PDB entry 1NIK | X-ray diffraction, 4.10 A resolution (low resolution: residue-level contacts below are approximate; hydrogen-bond / salt-bridge calls are withheld) | chains A and H of the 12 polymer chains in the assembly

# Chain A
Molecule: RPB1
Organism: Saccharomyces cerevisiae
Notes: EC 2.7.7.6
UniProt: P04050 (RPB1_YEAST); numbering as in UniProt (aligned over 1-1733)
Sequence (1733 residues; row label = number of the first residue in the row):
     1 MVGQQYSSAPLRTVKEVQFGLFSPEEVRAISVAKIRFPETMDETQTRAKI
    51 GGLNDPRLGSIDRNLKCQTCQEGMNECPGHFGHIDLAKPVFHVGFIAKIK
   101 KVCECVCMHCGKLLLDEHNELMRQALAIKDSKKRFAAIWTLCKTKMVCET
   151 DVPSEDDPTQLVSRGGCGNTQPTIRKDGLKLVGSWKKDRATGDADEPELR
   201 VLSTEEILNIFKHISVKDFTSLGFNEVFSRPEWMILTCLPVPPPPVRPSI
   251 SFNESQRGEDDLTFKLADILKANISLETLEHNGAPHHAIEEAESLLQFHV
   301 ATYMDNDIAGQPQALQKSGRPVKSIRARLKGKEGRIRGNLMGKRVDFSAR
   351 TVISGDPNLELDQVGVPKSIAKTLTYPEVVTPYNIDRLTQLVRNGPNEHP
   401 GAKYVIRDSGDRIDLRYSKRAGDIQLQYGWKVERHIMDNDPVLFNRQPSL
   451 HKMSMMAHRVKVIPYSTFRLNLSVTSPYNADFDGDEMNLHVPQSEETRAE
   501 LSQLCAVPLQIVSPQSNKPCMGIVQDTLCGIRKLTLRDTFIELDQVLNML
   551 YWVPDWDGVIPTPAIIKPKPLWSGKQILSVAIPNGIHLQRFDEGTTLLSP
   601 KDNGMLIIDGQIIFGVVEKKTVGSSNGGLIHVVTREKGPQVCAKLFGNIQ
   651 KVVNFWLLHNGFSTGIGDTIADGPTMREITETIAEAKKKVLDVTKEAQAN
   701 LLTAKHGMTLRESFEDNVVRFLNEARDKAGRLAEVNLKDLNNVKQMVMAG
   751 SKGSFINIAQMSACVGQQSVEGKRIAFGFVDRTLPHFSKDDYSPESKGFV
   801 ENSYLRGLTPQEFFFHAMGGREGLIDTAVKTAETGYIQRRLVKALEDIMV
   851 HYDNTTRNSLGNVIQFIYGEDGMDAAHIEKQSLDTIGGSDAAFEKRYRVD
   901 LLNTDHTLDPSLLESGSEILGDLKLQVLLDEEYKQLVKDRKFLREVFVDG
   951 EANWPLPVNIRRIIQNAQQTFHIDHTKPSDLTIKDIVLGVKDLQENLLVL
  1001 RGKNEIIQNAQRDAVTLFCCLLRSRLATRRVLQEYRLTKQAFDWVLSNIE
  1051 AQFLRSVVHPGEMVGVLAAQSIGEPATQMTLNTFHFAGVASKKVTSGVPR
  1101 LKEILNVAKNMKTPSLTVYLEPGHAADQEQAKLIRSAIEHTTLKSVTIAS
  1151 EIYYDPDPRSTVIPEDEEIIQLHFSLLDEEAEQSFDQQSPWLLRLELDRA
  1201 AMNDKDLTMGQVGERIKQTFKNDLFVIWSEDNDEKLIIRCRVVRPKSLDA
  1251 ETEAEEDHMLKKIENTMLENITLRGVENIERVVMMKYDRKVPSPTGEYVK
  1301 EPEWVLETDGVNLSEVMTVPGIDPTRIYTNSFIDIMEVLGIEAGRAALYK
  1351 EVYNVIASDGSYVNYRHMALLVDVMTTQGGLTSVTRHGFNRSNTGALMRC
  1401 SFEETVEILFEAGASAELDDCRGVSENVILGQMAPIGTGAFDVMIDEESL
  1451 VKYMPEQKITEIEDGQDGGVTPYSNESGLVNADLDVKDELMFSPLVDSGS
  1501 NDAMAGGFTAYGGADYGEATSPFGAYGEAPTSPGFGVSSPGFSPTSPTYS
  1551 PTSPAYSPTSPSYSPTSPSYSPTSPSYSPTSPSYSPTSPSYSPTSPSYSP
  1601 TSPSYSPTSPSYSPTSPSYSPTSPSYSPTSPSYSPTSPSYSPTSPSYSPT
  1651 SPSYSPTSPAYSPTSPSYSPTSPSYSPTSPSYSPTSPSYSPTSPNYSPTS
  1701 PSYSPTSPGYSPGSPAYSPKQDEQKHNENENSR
Unresolved in the structure: 1, 155-160, 187-198, 250-258, 315-320, 1082-1091, 1177-1186, 1244-1253, 1453-1733
Ion coordination: Zn2+ site 1: Cys-67, Cys-70, His-80; Zn2+ site 2: Cys-110, Cys-167
UniProt features mapped onto this chain:
  - region: Pro-248 to Asp-260 (Lid loop), Asn-306 to Lys-323 (Rudder loop), Pro-810 to Glu-822 (Bridging helix)
  - binding site (Zn(2+)): Cys-67, Cys-70, Cys-77, His-80, Cys-107, Cys-110, Cys-148, Cys-167
  - binding site (Mg(2+)): Asp-481, Asp-483, Asp-485
  - modified residue: Thr-1471 (Phosphothreonine)
  - cross-link (Glycyl lysine isopeptide (Lys-Gly)): Lys-695 (interchain with G-Cter in ubiquitin), Lys-1246 (interchain with G-Cter in ubiquitin), Lys-1350 (interchain with G-Cter in ubiquitin)
  - natural variant: Ser-1653 to Pro-1659 (deletion: In strain: A364A)
  - mutagenesis: Lys-1246 (K1246R: Impairs ubiquitination during transcription stress)

# Chain H
Molecule: DNA-directed RNA polymerase subunit RPB8
Organism: Saccharomyces cerevisiae
Notes: EC 2.7.7.6
UniProt: P20436 (RPB8_YEAST); numbering as in UniProt (aligned over 1-146)
Sequence (146 residues; numbered 1 to 146; the number before each row is that of its first residue):
     1 MSNTLFDDIFQVSEVDPGRYNKVCRIEAASTTQDQCKLTLDINVELFPVA
    51 AQDSLTVTIASSLNLEDTPANDSSATRSWRPPQAGDRSLADDYDYVMYGT
   101 AYKFEEVSKDLIAVYYSFGGLLMRLEGNYRNLNNLKQENAYLLIRR
Unresolved in the structure: 1, 64-75
UniProt features mapped onto this chain:
  - region: Asp-16 to Thr-39 (Non-specific ssDNA binding)
  - modified residue: Ser-2 (N-acetylserine), Thr-68 (Phosphothreonine)

# Interface between chain A and chain H
Residue-residue contacts (54):
  Arg-537(A) with Tyr-20(H); Arg-25(H); Asp-41(H); Gly-120(H); Leu-122(H)
  Asp-538(A) with Tyr-20(H); Asn-21(H); Lys-22(H)
  Phe-540(A) with Asn-43(H); Leu-121(H)
  Leu-543(A) with Trp-79(H)
  Val-559(A) with Ser-78(H)
  Ile-560(A) with Ser-78(H); Trp-79(H)
  Thr-562(A) with Tyr-98(H)
  Pro-563(A) with Trp-79(H); Tyr-98(H)
  Ala-564(A) with Met-97(H); Tyr-98(H); Phe-118(H)
  Ile-565(A) with Val-96(H)
  Ile-566(A) with Val-96(H); Tyr-141(H)
  Lys-567(A) with Asn-43(H); Leu-46(H); Phe-47(H); Asp-94(H); Tyr-95(H); Val-96(H)
  Pro-568(A) with Asp-94(H)
  Pro-570(A) with Trp-79(H)
  Leu-571(A) with Leu-46(H)
  Trp-572(A) with Trp-79(H)
  Ser-573(A) with Gly-119(H)
  Lys-575(A) with Gly-119(H); Gly-120(H)
  Gln-576(A) with Gly-119(H)
  Leu-597(A) with Tyr-102(H); Glu-105(H); Tyr-115(H)
  Leu-598(A) with Arg-25(H); Leu-122(H); Arg-124(H)
  Pro-600(A) with Arg-25(H)
  Asp-602(A) with Tyr-20(H)
  Leu-606(A) with Tyr-102(H)
  Ile-613(A) with Tyr-102(H); Ser-117(H); Gly-120(H)
  Lys-738(A) with Arg-19(H)
  Asp-739(A) with Arg-19(H)
  Leu-740(A) with Arg-19(H)
  Asp-974(A) with Lys-136(H)
  Thr-976(A) with Lys-136(H)
Interface residues without a listed pair, chain A (37 interface residues in all): Gly-558, Pro-561, Lys-569, Ser-599, Lys-601, Ile-608, Phe-614
Interface residues without a listed pair, chain H (32 interface residues in all): Val-23, Thr-39, Arg-77, Lys-103

# Summary
37 residues of chain A face 32 of chain H across their interface. Cys-67(A), Cys-70(A) and His-80(A) form the
Zn2+ site 1. Cys-110(A) and Cys-167(A) form the Zn2+ site 2. From UniProt: 8 Zn2+-binding residues, 3
Mg2+-binding residues and one mutagenesis site on chain A.
Chain A is RPB1 and chain H is DNA-directed RNA polymerase subunit RPB8, both from Saccharomyces cerevisiae;
the structure, Wild Type RNA Polymerase II, was determined by X-ray diffraction.
